PDB entry 8YVU | electron microscopy, 3.90 A resolution | chains A and C of the 8 polymer chains in the assembly

[Chain A]
Protein: High affinity immunoglobulin epsilon receptor subunit alpha
From: Homo sapiens
UniProt: P12319 (FCERA_HUMAN); residues 201-237 here = UniProt positions 201-237
Amino-acid sequence (37 residues; numbered 201 to 237; the number before each row is that of its first residue):
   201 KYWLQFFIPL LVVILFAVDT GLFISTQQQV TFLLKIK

[Chain C]
Protein: High affinity immunoglobulin epsilon receptor subunit gamma
From: Homo sapiens
UniProt: P30273 (FCERG_HUMAN); numbering as in UniProt (aligned over 22-60)
Amino-acid sequence (39 residues; numbered 22 to 60; the number before each row is that of its first residue):
    22 PQLCYILDAI LFLYGIVLTL LYCRLKIQVR KAAITSYEK
Not modelled in the structure: 22-24, 54-60

[Interface between chain A and chain C]
Contacting residue pairs (12; chain A residue first):
  Phe216(A) with Tyr35(C), hydrophobic; Leu39(C), hydrophobic
  Thr220(A) with Tyr35(C)
  Phe223(A) with Leu42(C), hydrophobic; Arg45(C); Leu46(C), hydrophobic
  Thr226(A) with Leu46(C)
  Gln227(A) with Arg45(C), hydrogen bond; Leu46(C)
  Val230(A) with Gln49(C)
  Leu234(A) with Gln49(C); Ala53(C), hydrophobic
Also at the interface, not in a pair above, chain A (12 interface residues in all): Pro209, Val212, Val213, Asp219, Leu233
Also at the interface, not in a pair above, chain C (10 interface residues in all): Leu28, Leu32, Gly36

[Overview]
Chain A and chain C form an interface of 12 and 10 residues respectively, with 1 hydrogen bond. The
hydrogen-bonded pair is Gln227(A)-Arg45(C).
Chain A is High affinity immunoglobulin epsilon receptor subunit alpha and chain C is High affinity
immunoglobulin epsilon receptor subunit gamma, both from Homo sapiens; the structure, structure of Ige
receptor, was determined by electron microscopy (same publication as 8YWA).
